Entry 8VLW (electron microscopy, 3.34 A resolution); this record covers chains E and F of the 7 polymer chains in the assembly.

# Chain E
Molecule: Tol-Pal system protein TolQ
Organism: Acinetobacter baumannii
UniProt: V5VAS0 (V5VAS0_ACIBA); residues 7-226 here = UniProt positions 7-226
Amino-acid sequence (220 residues; row label = number of the first residue in the row):
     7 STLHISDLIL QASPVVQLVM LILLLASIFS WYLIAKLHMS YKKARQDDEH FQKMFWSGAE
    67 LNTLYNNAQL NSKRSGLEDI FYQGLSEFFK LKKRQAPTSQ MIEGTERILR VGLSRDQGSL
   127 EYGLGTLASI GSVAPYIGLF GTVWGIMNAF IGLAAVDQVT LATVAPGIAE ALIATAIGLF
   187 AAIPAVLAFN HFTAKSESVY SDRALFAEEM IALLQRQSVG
Disordered / not traced: 7
Reported in the primary citation:
  - self-association interface (contacts with another copy of this molecule); pairs are residue here / residue on that copy: Tyr-142/Ile-189, Phe-146/Leu-185

# Chain F
Molecule: Tol-Pal system protein TolR
Organism: Acinetobacter baumannii
UniProt: A0A2I8CU89 (A0A2I8CU89_ACIBA); residue numbers follow UniProt; this construct covers 7-45
Amino-acid sequence (39 residues; each row starts with the number of its first residue):
     7 GRFERIKKPL KSDMNVVPYI DVMLVLLVIF MVTAPMITS
Reported in the primary citation:
  - self-association interface (contacts with another copy of this molecule); pairs are residue here / residue on that copy: Val-23/Val-23

# Chain E / chain F interface
Contacting residue pairs (12):
  Ala-134(E) with Met-20(F)
  Pro-141(E) with Val-23(F), hydrophobic; Tyr-25(F)
  Thr-181(E) with Tyr-25(F)
  Gly-184(E) with Tyr-25(F)
  Leu-185(E) with Tyr-25(F), hydrophobic
  Ile-189(E) with Val-22(F), hydrophobic
  Val-192(E) with Met-20(F); Val-22(F), hydrophobic
  Phe-195(E) with Met-20(F), hydrophobic
  Asn-196(E) with Asp-19(F); Met-20(F), hydrogen bond (side chain-backbone)
Interface residues without a listed pair, chain E (12 interface residues in all): Ser-138, Leu-167, Leu-178
Interface residues without a listed pair, chain F (7 interface residues in all): Leu-32, Ile-43

# Summary
12 residues of chain E face 7 of chain F across their interface, with 1 hydrogen bond. The hydrogen-bonded
pair is Asn-196(E)/Met-20(F). From the paper: a self-association interface involving Tyr-142(E), Phe-146(E)
and Val-23(F).
Chain E is Tol-Pal system protein TolQ and chain F is Tol-Pal system protein TolR, both from Acinetobacter
baumannii; the structure, TolQ-TolR inner membrane protein complex from Acinetobacter baumannii, was
determined by electron microscopy.
